PDB entry 8RYO | X-ray diffraction, 2.05 A resolution | chains C and D of the 5 polymer chains in the assembly

Chain C:
Protein: ELFSYLIEK peptide
Chain sequence (9 residues; row label = number of the first residue in the row):
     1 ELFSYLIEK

Chain D:
Protein: TCR alpha
Organism: Homo sapiens
Chain sequence (198 residues; numbered 1 to 198; the number before each row is that of its first residue):
     1 MAQEVTQIPA ALSVPEGENL VLNCSFTLRW IYNLQWFRQD PGKGLTSLLL IQSSQREQTS
    61 GRLNASLDKS SGRSTLYIAA SQPGDSATYL CAVNNAGNML TFGGGTRLMV KPHIQNPDPA
   121 VYQLRDSKSS DKSVCLFTDF DSQTNVSQSK DSDVYITDKC VLDMRSMDFK SNSAVAWSNK
   181 SDFACANAFN NSIIPEDT
Not modelled in the structure: 1-2, 149-150, 180-181, 190-198
Disulfide bonds: Cys24-Cys91, Cys135-Cys185

How chain C and chain D interact:
Residue-residue contacts - 9 pairs, chain C then chain D:
  Glu1(C) - Arg29(D)  salt bridge
  Ser4(C) - Trp30(D)
  Ser4(C) - Ala96(D)
  Tyr5(C) - Trp30(D)
  Tyr5(C) - Ile31(D)
  Tyr5(C) - Tyr32(D)  hydrophobic
  Tyr5(C) - Ser53(D)
  Leu6(C) - Tyr32(D)  hydrogen bond (backbone-side chain)
  Leu6(C) - Ala96(D)  hydrophobic
Also at the interface, not in a pair above, chain C (5 interface residues in all): Ile7

Summary:
5 residues of chain C and 6 residues of chain D are in contact; the contacts include 1 hydrogen bond and 1
salt bridge. Polar contacts include Glu1(C)-Arg29(D) and Leu6(C)-Tyr32(D).
Chain C is ELFSYLIEK peptide and chain D is TCR alpha (Homo sapiens); the structure, Structure of S2-198 TCR
in complex with HLA-A*03:01 bound to ELFSYLIEK peptide, was determined by X-ray diffraction, deposited
together with 8RYM, 8RYN, 8RYP and 8RYQ.
